Entry 8DFS (electron microscopy, 3.00 A resolution); this record covers chains H and L of the 13 polymer chains in the assembly.

[Chain H]
Protein: CRISPR-associated protein, TM1801 family
From: Desulfovibrio vulgaris
Reference sequence: Q72WF7 (Q72WF7_DESVH); numbering as in UniProt (aligned over 1-290)
Amino-acid sequence (290 residues; numbered 1 to 290; the number before each row is that of its first residue):
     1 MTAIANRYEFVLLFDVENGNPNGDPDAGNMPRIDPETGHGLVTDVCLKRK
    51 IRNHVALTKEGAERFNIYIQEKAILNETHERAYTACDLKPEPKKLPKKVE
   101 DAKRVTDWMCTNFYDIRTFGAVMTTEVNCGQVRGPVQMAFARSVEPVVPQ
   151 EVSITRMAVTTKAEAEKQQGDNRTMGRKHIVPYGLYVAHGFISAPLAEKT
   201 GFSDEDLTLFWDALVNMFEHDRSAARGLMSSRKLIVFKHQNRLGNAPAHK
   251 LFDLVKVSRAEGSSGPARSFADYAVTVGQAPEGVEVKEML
Unresolved in the structure: 167-170

[Chain L]
Molecule: 48-nt RNA strand
From: Desulfovibrio vulgaris
Sequence (48 nucleotides; each row starts with the number of its first residue):
     2 GGAUUGAAACGCCAUGCUCAGGCUGGCGAGUGCGCGCCACUCAUCAAG

[How chain H and chain L interact]
Contacting residue pairs - 35 pairs, chain H then chain L:
  Pro21(H) - A48(L)  base contact
  Asn22(H) - A47(L)  hydrogen bond to the sugar
  Asn22(H) - A48(L)  base contact
  Gly23(H) - A48(L)  sugar contact
  Pro25(H) - A48(L)  sugar contact
  Gly28(H) - A48(L)  sugar contact
  Gly28(H) - G49(L)  phosphate contact
  Asn29(H) - A48(L)  hydrogen bond to the sugar
  Asn29(H) - G49(L)  sugar contact
  Arg32(H) - A48(L)  salt bridge to the phosphate
  Val45(H) - C46(L)  phosphate contact
  Val45(H) - A47(L)  sugar contact
  Cys46(H) - A47(L)  hydrogen bond to the sugar
  Lys48(H) - C46(L)  salt bridge to the phosphate
  Arg49(H) - A47(L)  salt bridge to the phosphate
  Lys50(H) - A48(L)  base contact
  Arg52(H) - C46(L)  salt bridge to the phosphate
  Arg52(H) - A47(L)  salt bridge to the phosphate
  Ile69(H) - U45(L)  sugar contact
  Ile69(H) - C46(L)  sugar contact
  Phe119(H) - U45(L)  phosphate contact
  Phe119(H) - C46(L)  phosphate contact
  Gly120(H) - C46(L)  phosphate contact
  Ala121(H) - A44(L)  sugar contact
  Val122(H) - A44(L)  sugar contact
  Val122(H) - U45(L)  base contact
  Gln131(H) - A44(L)  base contact
  Val132(H) - A44(L)  hydrogen bond to the sugar
  Arg133(H) - A44(L)  phosphate contact
  Arg133(H) - U45(L)  phosphate contact
  Gln137(H) - U45(L)  hydrogen bond to the phosphate
  Ser223(H) - G49(L)  hydrogen bond to the base
  Ala225(H) - G49(L)  base contact
  Arg226(H) - A48(L)  base contact
  Arg226(H) - G49(L)  base contact
Other interface residues (no listed pair), chain H (26 interface residues in all): Thr43

[Summary]
26 residues of chain H and 6 residues of chain L are in contact, with 6 hydrogen bonds and 5 salt bridges.
Polar pairs include Ser223(H)-G49(L), Asn22(H)-A47(L) and Asn29(H)-A48(L).
Here chain H is CRISPR-associated protein, TM1801 family and chain L is a 48-nt RNA strand, both from
Desulfovibrio vulgaris. Entry 8DFS (type I-C Cascade bound to AcrIF2) was determined by electron microscopy
together with 8DEJ, 8DFA, 8DEX and 8DFO from the same study.
